Entry 7W5K (X-ray diffraction, 2.22 A resolution); this record covers chains A and C of the 4 polymer chains in the assembly.

[Chain A (and C)]
Molecule: L-sorbosone dehydrogenase, NAD(P) dependent
Organism: Gluconobacter oxydans
Notes: engineered mutation(s): C296A; chain C of this document is another copy of the same molecule, construct and numbering; everything in this record applies to it too
Sequence (504 residues; numbered 1 to 504; the number before each row is that of its first residue):
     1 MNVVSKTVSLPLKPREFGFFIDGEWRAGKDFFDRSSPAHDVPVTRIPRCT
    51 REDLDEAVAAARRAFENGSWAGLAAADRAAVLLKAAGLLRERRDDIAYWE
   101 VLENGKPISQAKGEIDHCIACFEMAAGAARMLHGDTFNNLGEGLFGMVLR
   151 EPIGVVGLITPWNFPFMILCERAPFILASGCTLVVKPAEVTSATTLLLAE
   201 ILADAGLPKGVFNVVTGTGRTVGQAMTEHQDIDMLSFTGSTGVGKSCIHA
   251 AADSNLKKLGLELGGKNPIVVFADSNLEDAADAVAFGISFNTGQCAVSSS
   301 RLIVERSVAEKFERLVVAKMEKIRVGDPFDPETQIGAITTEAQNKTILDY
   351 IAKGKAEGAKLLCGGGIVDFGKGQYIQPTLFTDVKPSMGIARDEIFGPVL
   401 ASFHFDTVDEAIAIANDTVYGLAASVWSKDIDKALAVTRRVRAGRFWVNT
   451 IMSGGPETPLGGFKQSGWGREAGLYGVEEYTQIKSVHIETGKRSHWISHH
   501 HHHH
Unresolved in the structure: 1-7, 499-504 (chain C: 1-7, 356, 490-504)
Small-molecule neighbours: NADP (NAP; NADP nicotinamide-adenine-dinucleotide phosphate): Ile159, Thr160, Pro161, Trp162, Asn163, Ile168, Arg172, Lys186, Pro187, Ala188, Glu189, Gly217, Thr218, Gly219, Arg220, Gly223, Gln224, Thr227, Phe237, Thr238, Gly239, Ser240, Thr241, Val243, Ser246, Glu262, Leu263, Gly264, Gly265, Ala296, Gln343, Glu394, Phe396, Leu422
From the paper describing this entry:
  - self-association interface (contacts with another copy of this molecule); pairs are residue here / residue on that copy: His249-Asp253 (hydrogen bond), Phe446, Trp447, Val448, Ser485, His487
  - binding site for NADP: Thr160, Trp162, Lys186, Glu189, Gly219, Gln224, Ser240, Leu263
  - mutagenesis - M167F, M167W, V297F, V297I, V297L, V297M, V297W: decreased catalytic activity
  - mutagenesis - M167I, M167L (2.7-fold), M167L/V297A (2.9-fold), M167V, V297A (1.2-fold): increased catalytic activity
  - binding site for NADP: Glu394 (by similarity / conservation)

[Chain A / chain C interface]
Residue-residue contacts - 36 pairs, chain A then chain C:
  Leu83(A) - Leu83(C)  hydrophobic
  Leu83(A) - Glu123(C)
  Ala120(A) - Arg130(C)
  Glu123(A) - Leu83(C)
  Glu123(A) - Arg130(C)  salt bridge
  Met124(A) - Arg130(C)
  Met124(A) - Met131(C)  hydrophobic
  Gly127(A) - Gly127(C)
  Gly127(A) - Met131(C)
  Ala128(A) - Met131(C)
  Arg130(A) - Ala120(C)
  Arg130(A) - Glu123(C)  salt bridge
  Arg130(A) - Met124(C)
  Arg130(A) - Glu457(C)  salt bridge
  Met131(A) - Met124(C)  hydrophobic
  Met131(A) - Gly127(C)
  Met131(A) - Ala128(C)
  Met131(A) - Met131(C)  hydrophobic
  Met131(A) - Leu474(C)  hydrophobic
  Asn138(A) - Arg439(C)  hydrogen bond
  Gly141(A) - Arg439(C)  hydrogen bond (backbone-side chain)
  Glu142(A) - Arg439(C)  hydrogen bond (backbone-side chain)
  Leu144(A) - Arg439(C)
  Phe145(A) - Arg439(C)
  Ile431(A) - Ile488(C)  hydrophobic
  Asp432(A) - Glu489(C)
  Leu435(A) - Ile488(C)  hydrophobic
  Arg439(A) - Asn138(C)  hydrogen bond
  Arg439(A) - Gly141(C)  hydrogen bond (side chain-backbone)
  Arg439(A) - Glu142(C)  hydrogen bond (side chain-backbone)
  Arg439(A) - Phe145(C)
  Glu457(A) - Arg130(C)  salt bridge
  Ile488(A) - Ile431(C)  hydrophobic
  Ile488(A) - Leu435(C)  hydrophobic
  Thr490(A) - Asp432(C)
  Thr490(A) - Leu435(C)
Other interface residues (no listed pair), chain A (25 interface residues in all): Ala76, Gly143, Leu474, Glu489, Gly491
Other interface residues (no listed pair), chain C (22 interface residues in all): Ala76, Leu144

[Overview]
25 residues of chain A face 22 of chain C across their interface; the contacts include 6 hydrogen bonds and 4
salt bridges. Polar contacts include Glu123(A)-Arg130(C), Arg130(A)-Glu457(C) and Asn138(A)-Arg439(C). The
paper reports a binding site for NADP at Thr160(A), Trp162(A) and Lys186(A) among others; M167F, M167W and
V297F of chain A, among others, reduce catalytic activity; 12 substitutions were tested in all.
Both chains are L-sorbosone dehydrogenase, NAD(P) dependent (Gluconobacter oxydans). Entry 7W5K (The C296A
mutant of L-sorbosone dehydrogenase (SNDH) from Gluconobacter Oxydans WSH-004) was determined by X-ray
diffraction, deposited together with 7W5N and 7W5L.
